Entry 5XF5 (X-ray diffraction, 2.82 A resolution); this record covers chains A and I of the 10 polymer chains in the assembly.

Chain A:
Name: Histone H3.1
Organism: Homo sapiens
UniProt: P68431 (H31_HUMAN); residues 0-135 here correspond to UniProt positions 1-136 (UniProt number = residue number + 1)
Chain sequence (136 residues; each row starts with the number of its first residue; numbering starts at 0):
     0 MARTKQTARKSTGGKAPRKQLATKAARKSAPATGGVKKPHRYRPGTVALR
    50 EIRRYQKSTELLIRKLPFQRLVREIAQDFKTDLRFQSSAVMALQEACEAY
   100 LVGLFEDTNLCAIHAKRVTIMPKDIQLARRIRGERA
Not modelled in the structure: 0-37

Chain I:
Molecule: 145-nt DNA strand
Sequence (145 nucleotides; each row starts with the number of its first residue; numbers below 1 keep their minus sign (DA-72 is residue -72)):
   -72 ATCAATATCCACCTGCAGATACTACCAAAAGTGTATTTGGAAACTGCTCC
   -22 ATCAAAAGGCATGTTCAGCTGAATCAGCTGAACATGCCTTTTGATGGAGC
    28 AGTTTCCAAATACACTTTTGGTAGTATCTGCAGGTGGATATTGAT

Interface between chain A and chain I:
Residue-residue contacts (26):
  Arg40(A) - DT-8(I)  base contact
  Arg40(A) - DG70(I)  sugar contact
  Tyr41(A) - DT69(I)  phosphate contact
  Tyr41(A) - DG70(I)  phosphate contact
  Arg42(A) - DG-5(I)  salt bridge to the phosphate
  Arg42(A) - DG70(I)  hydrogen bond to the phosphate
  Pro43(A) - DA-6(I)  phosphate contact
  Pro43(A) - DG-5(I)  sugar contact
  Thr45(A) - DG70(I)  hydrogen bond to the phosphate
  Arg63(A) - DG-14(I)  hydrogen bond to the phosphate
  Arg63(A) - DC-13(I)  salt bridge to the phosphate
  Arg72(A) - DA-22(I)  salt bridge to the phosphate
  Arg83(A) - DC-23(I)  phosphate contact
  Arg83(A) - DA-22(I)  hydrogen bond to the sugar
  Phe84(A) - DC-23(I)  sugar contact
  Phe84(A) - DA-22(I)  hydrogen bond to the phosphate
  Gln85(A) - DC-23(I)  phosphate contact
  Ser86(A) - DC-23(I)  hydrogen bond to the phosphate
  Arg116(A) - DT-3(I)  phosphate contact
  Arg116(A) - DG-2(I)  phosphate contact
  Val117(A) - DC-4(I)  phosphate contact
  Val117(A) - DT-3(I)  hydrogen bond to the phosphate
  Thr118(A) - DC-4(I)  hydrogen bond to the phosphate
  Thr118(A) - DT-3(I)  hydrogen bond to the phosphate
  Met120(A) - DT-3(I)  phosphate contact
  Met120(A) - DG-2(I)  phosphate contact
Interface residues without a listed pair, chain A (18 interface residues in all): His39, Lys115, Lys122
Interface residues without a listed pair, chain I (13 interface residues in all): DA71

In short:
18 residues of chain A and 13 residues of chain I are in contact; the contacts include 9 hydrogen bonds and 3
salt bridges. Polar pairs include Arg83(A)-DA-22(I), Arg42(A)-DG70(I) and Thr45(A)-DG70(I).
Chain A is Histone H3.1 (Homo sapiens) and chain I is a 145-nt DNA strand; the structure, Nucleosome core
particle with an adduct of a binuclear RAPTA (Ru-arene-phosphaadamantane) compound having a
1,2-diphenylethylenediamine linker ..., was determined by X-ray diffraction, deposited together with 5XF3,
5XF4 and 5XF6.
